Entry 7JPQ (electron microscopy, 3.50 A resolution); this record covers chains C and D of the 4 polymer chains in the assembly.

# Chain C
Molecule: Origin recognition complex subunit 3
From: Homo sapiens
UniProt: Q9UBD5 (ORC3_HUMAN), isoform Q9UBD5-2; the construct has insertions or renumbered stretches relative to UniProt, so the offset changes along the chain: 1-501 = UniProt 1-501; 547-711 = UniProt 548-712
Chain sequence (712 residues; each row starts with the number of its first residue; note: 45 numbers in that range are skipped by the numbering (no residue carries them; nothing is unmodelled there); a row labelled like 501A-501Z holds insertion residues (501A, then the next letters in order)):
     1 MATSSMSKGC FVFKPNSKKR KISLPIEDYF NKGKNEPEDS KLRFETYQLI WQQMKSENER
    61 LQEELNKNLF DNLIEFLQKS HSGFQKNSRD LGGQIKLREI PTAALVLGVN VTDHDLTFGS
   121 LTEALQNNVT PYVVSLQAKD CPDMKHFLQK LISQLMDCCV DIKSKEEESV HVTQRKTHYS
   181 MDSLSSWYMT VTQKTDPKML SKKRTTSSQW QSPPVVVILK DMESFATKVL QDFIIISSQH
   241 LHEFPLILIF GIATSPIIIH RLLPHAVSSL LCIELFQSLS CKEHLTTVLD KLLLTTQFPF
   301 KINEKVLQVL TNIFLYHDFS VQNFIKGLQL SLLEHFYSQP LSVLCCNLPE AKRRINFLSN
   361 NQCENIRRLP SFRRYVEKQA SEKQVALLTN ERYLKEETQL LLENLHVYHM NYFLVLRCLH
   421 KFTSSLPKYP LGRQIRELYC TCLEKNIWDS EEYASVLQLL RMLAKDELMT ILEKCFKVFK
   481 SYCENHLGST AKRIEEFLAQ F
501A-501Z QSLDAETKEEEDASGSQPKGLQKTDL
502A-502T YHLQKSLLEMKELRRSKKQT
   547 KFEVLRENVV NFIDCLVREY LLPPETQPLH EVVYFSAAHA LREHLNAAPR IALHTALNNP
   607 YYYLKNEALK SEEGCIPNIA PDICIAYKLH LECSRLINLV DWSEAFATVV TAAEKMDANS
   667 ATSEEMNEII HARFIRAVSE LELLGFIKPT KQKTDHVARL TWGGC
Unresolved in the structure: 1-2, 20-24, 32-38, 89-96, 160-176, 194-211, 501A-501Z, 502A-502T, 618-619, 659-671, 697-699, 708-711
UniProt features mapped onto this chain:
  - modified residue: Ser23 (Phosphoserine)

# Chain D
Molecule: Origin recognition complex subunit 4
From: Homo sapiens
UniProt: O43929 (ORC4_HUMAN); numbering as in UniProt (aligned over 1-436)
Chain sequence (436 residues; row label = number of the first residue in the row):
     1 MSSRKSKSNS LIHTECLSQV QRILRERFCR QSPHSNLFGV QVQYKHLSEL LKRTALHGES
    61 NSVLIIGPRG SGKTMLINHA LKELMEIEEV SENVLQVHLN GLLQINDKIA LKEITRQLNL
   121 ENVVGDKVFG SFAENLSFLL EALKKGDRTS SCPVIFILDE FDLFAHHKNQ TLLYNLFDIS
   181 QSAQTPIAVI GLTCRLDILE LLEKRVKSRF SHRQIHLMNS FGFPQYVKIF KEQLSLPAEF
   241 PDKVFAEKWN ENVQYLSEDR SVQEVLQKHF NISKNLRSLH MLLMLALNRV TASHPFMTAV
   301 DLMEASQLCS MDSKANIVHG LSVLEICLII AMKHLNDIYE EEPFNFQMVY NEFQKFVQRK
   361 AHSVYNFEKP VVMKAFEHLQ QLELIKPMER TSGNSQREYQ LMKLLLDNTQ IMNALQKYPN
   421 CPTDVRQWAT SSLSWL
Unresolved in the structure: 1-16, 143-151, 360-362, 432-436
UniProt features mapped onto this chain:
  - binding site (ATP): Gly67 to Thr74
  - modified residue: Lys7 (N6-methyllysine)
  - natural variant: Tyr174 (Y174C: In MGORS2)
  - mutagenesis: Lys73 (K73A/E: Impairs ORC complex formation), Asp159 to Glu160 (Impairs ORC complex formation)
Metal / ion sites: Mg2+: Thr74 (together with ATP)
Residues lining bound ligands: ATP (adenosine-5'-triphosphate): Gln31, His34, Asn36, Leu37, Phe38, Val40, Pro68, Arg69, Gly70, Ser71, Gly72, Lys73, Thr74, Met75, Leu276, Arg277, His280

# How chain C and chain D interact
Residue-residue contacts - 7 pairs, chain C then chain D:
  His260(C) - Arg397(D)
  Arg261(C) - Asn394(D)  hydrogen bond (backbone-side chain)
  Arg261(C) - Gln396(D)
  Arg261(C) - Arg397(D)
  Pro264(C) - Glu377(D)
  His265(C) - Lys374(D)
  His265(C) - Glu377(D)  hydrogen bond (backbone-side chain)
Other interface residues (no listed pair), chain C (6 interface residues in all): Leu262, Ala266
Other interface residues (no listed pair), chain D (6 interface residues in all): Gln381

# Summary
Chain C and chain D each contribute 6 residues to their interface, with 2 hydrogen bonds. Polar pairs include
Arg261(C)-Asn394(D) and His265(C)-Glu377(D). Ligands of chain D: ATP. UniProt lists 8 ATP-binding residues and
3 mutagenesis sites on chain D.
Here chain C is Origin recognition complex subunit 3 and chain D is Origin recognition complex subunit 4, both
from Homo sapiens. Entry 7JPQ (ORC-O2-5: Human Origin Recognition Complex (ORC) with subunits 2,3,4,5) was
determined by electron microscopy (same publication as 7JPP, 7JPR, 7JPS and 7JPO).
